6XTM - chains A and C; structure by X-ray diffraction, 1.25 A resolution.

[Chain A]
Molecule: Formylglycine-generating enzyme
Organism: Thermomonospora curvata (strain ATCC 19995 / DSM 43183 / JCM 3096 / NBRC 15933 / NCIMB 10081 / Henssen B9)
Notes: EC 1.8.3.7
UniProtKB: D1A7C3 (FGE_THECD); residue numbers follow UniProt; this construct covers 1-302
Sequence (303 residues; numbered 0 to 302; the number before each row is that of its first residue; numbering starts at 0):
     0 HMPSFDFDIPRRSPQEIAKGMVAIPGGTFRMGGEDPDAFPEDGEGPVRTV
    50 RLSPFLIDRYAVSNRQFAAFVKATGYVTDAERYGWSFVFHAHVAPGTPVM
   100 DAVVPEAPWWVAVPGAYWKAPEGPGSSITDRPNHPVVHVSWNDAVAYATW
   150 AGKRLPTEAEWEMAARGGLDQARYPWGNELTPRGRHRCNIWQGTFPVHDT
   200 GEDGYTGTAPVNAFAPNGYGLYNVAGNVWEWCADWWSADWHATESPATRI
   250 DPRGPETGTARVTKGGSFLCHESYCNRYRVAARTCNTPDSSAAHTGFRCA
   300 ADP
Differences from the reference sequence: expression tag (0)
Metal / ion sites: Ca2+ site 1: Asn188, Ile189, Asp202, Tyr204; Ca2+ site 2: Asn222, Val223, Gly225, Val227; silver ion: Cys269, Cys274 (shared with Cys7(C) of chain C)
Residues lining bound ligands: oxygen molecule (OXY): Trp228, Ser266, Leu268, Cys269, His293
Curated features (UniProtKB/Swiss-Prot):
  - binding site (Ca(2+)): Asn188, Ile189, Asp202, Tyr204, Asn222, Val223, Gly225, Val227
  - binding site (Cu(+)): Cys269, Cys274

[Chain C]
Molecule: Abz-ALA-THR-THR-PRO-LEU-CYS-GLY-PRO-SER-ARG-ALA-SER-ILE-LEU-SER-GLY
Sequence (14 residues; each row starts with the number of its first residue):
     2 ATTPLCGPSRASIL
Covalently attached groups: isatoic anhydride (SOA) linked to Ala2
Metal / ion sites: silver ion: Cys7 (shared with Cys269(A), Cys274(A) of chain A)

[Interface between chain A and chain C]
Inter-chain disulfides: Cys274(A)-Cys7(C)
Pairs across the interface - 39 pairs, chain A then chain C:
  Phe38(A) - Thr4(C)
  Phe38(A) - Pro5(C)  hydrophobic
  Glu40(A) - Thr4(C)  hydrogen bond
  Ala79(A) - Arg11(C)
  Tyr82(A) - Arg11(C)
  Trp84(A) - Arg11(C)  hydrogen bond (backbone-side chain)
  Trp84(A) - Ile14(C)  hydrophobic
  Phe86(A) - Pro9(C)
  Phe86(A) - Ser10(C)
  Phe86(A) - Ile14(C)  hydrophobic
  Ala101(A) - Ile14(C)  hydrophobic
  Val102(A) - Ser13(C)
  Val102(A) - Ile14(C)
  Val103(A) - Leu6(C)  hydrophobic
  Val103(A) - Ser13(C)
  Val103(A) - Ile14(C)  hydrophobic
  Pro104(A) - Leu6(C)
  Pro104(A) - Ser13(C)
  Ala106(A) - Leu6(C)  hydrophobic
  Trp109(A) - Pro9(C)
  Trp228(A) - Cys7(C)  hydrophobic
  Tyr273(A) - Pro5(C)
  Tyr273(A) - Leu6(C)  hydrogen bond (side chain-backbone)
  Cys274(A) - Cys7(C)  disulfide
  Arg276(A) - Thr4(C)
  Arg276(A) - Pro5(C)  hydrogen bond (side chain-backbone)
  Arg276(A) - Cys7(C)  hydrogen bond
  Cys284(A) - Gly8(C)
  Asn285(A) - Gly8(C)
  Asn285(A) - Pro9(C)  hydrogen bond (side chain-backbone)
  Asn285(A) - Ser10(C)
  Thr286(A) - Ser10(C)
  Asp288(A) - Arg11(C)  hydrogen bond (backbone-side chain)
  Ser289(A) - Pro9(C)
  Ser289(A) - Ser10(C)
  Ser289(A) - Arg11(C)  hydrogen bond (side chain-backbone)
  Ser290(A) - Arg11(C)  hydrogen bond
  His293(A) - Cys7(C)  hydrogen bond (side chain-backbone)
  His293(A) - Pro9(C)
Interface residues without a listed pair, chain A (31 interface residues in all): Asp41, Asp78, Ser85, Met99, Glu105, Trp108, Thr283, Ala291
Interface residues without a listed pair, chain C (11 interface residues in all): Thr3

[Summary]
The interface between chain A and chain C involves 31 residues on one side and 11 on the other, with 1
disulfide bond and 10 hydrogen bonds. Among the polar pairs are Glu40(A)-Thr4(C), Trp84(A)-Arg11(C) and
Tyr273(A)-Leu6(C). Bound to chain A: oxygen molecule.
Here chain A is Formylglycine-generating enzyme (Thermomonospora curvata (strain ATCC 19995 / DSM 43183 / JCM
3096 / NBRC 15933 / NCIMB 10081 / Henssen B9)) and chain C is
Abz-ALA-THR-THR-PRO-LEU-CYS-GLY-PRO-SER-ARG-ALA-SER-ILE-LEU-SER-GLY. Entry 6XTM (Crystal structure reveals
non-coordinative binding of O2 to the copper center of the formylglycine-generating enzyme - ...) was
determined by X-ray diffraction, deposited together with 6XTL, 6XTN, 6XTO, 6XTP, 6XTQ, 6XTR and 6XTS.
